PDB entry 3WO4 | X-ray diffraction, 3.10 A resolution | chains A and C of the 3 polymer chains in the assembly

== Chain A ==
Protein: Interleukin-18
From: Homo sapiens
UniProtKB: Q14116 (IL18_HUMAN); residues 1-157 here correspond to UniProt positions 37-193 (UniProt number = residue number + 36)
Chain sequence (157 residues; each row starts with the number of its first residue):
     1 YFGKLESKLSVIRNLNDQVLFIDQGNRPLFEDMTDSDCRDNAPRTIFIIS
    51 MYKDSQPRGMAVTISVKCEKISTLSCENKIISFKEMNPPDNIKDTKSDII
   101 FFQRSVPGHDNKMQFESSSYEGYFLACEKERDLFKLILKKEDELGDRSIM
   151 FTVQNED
UniProt features mapped onto this chain:
  - site: Asp35, Ser36 (Cleavage)
What the authors report for this chain:
  - conformationally variable residues (order/disorder transition): Asp35 to Asp40
  - mutagenesis - G108A, H109A, K112A: unchanged binding to Interleukin-18 receptor 1
  - mutagenesis - G145A, R147A, M150A: decreased binding to Interleukin-18 receptor accessory protein (chain C)

== Chain C ==
Protein: Interleukin-18 receptor accessory protein
From: Homo sapiens
UniProtKB: O95256 (I18RA_HUMAN); residues 15-356 here = UniProt positions 15-356
Chain sequence (344 residues; each row starts with the number of its first residue; note: 15 numbers in that range are skipped by the numbering (no residue carries them; nothing is unmodelled there); numbers below 1 keep their minus sign (Gly-2 is residue -2)):
    -2 GP
    15 ERIKGFNISGCSTKKLLWTYSTRSEEEFVLFCDLPEPQKSHFCHRNRLSP
    65 KQVPEHLPFMGSNDLSDVQWYQQPSNGDPLEDIRKSYPHIIQDKCTLHFL
   115 TPGVNNSGSYICRPKMIKSPYDVACCVKMILEVKPQTNASCEYSASHKQD
   165 LLLGSTGSISCPSLSCQSDAQSPAVTWYKNGKLLSVERSNRIVVDEVYDY
   215 HQGTYVCDYTQSDTVSSWTVRAVVQVRTIVGDTKLKPDILDPVEDTLEVE
   265 LGKPLTISCKARFGFERVFNPVIKWYIKDSDLEWEVSVPEAKSIKSTLKD
   315 EIIERNIILEKVTQRDLRRKFVCFVQNSIGNTTQSVQLKEKR
Unresolved in the structure: -2 to -1, 15-29, 55-101, 128-137
Sequence notes: expression tag (-2 to -1)
UniProt features mapped onto this chain:
  - glycosylation (N-linked (GlcNAc...) asparagine): Asn21, Asn119, Asn152, Asn345
  - mutagenesis: Glu15 to Pro176 (Impairs IL18 receptor signaling via NF-kappa-B), Leu167 (L167A: Decreases binding to the preformed binary complex of IL18 and IL18R1), Glu210 (E210A: Decreases binding to the preformed binary complex of IL18 and IL18R1. Impairs IL18 receptor signaling via NF-kappa-B; when associated with A-212 and A-214), Tyr212 (Y212A: Abolishes binding to the preformed binary complex of IL18 and IL18R1. Impairs IL18 receptor signaling via NF-kappa-B; when associated with A-210 and A-214), Tyr214 (Y214A: Decreases binding to the preformed binary complex of IL18 and IL18R1. Impairs IL18 receptor signaling via NF-kappa-B; when associated with A-210 and A-212), Lys313 (K313A: Decreases binding to the preformed binary complex of IL18 and IL18R1. Decreases IL18 receptor signaling via NF-kappa-B)
Cystine bridges: Cys46-Cys126, Cys155-Cys180, Cys175-Cys221, Cys273-Cys337
Covalent attachments: N-acetylglucosamine (NAG) linked to Asn119, Asn152, Asn345
What the authors report for this chain:
  - binding site for N-acetylglucosamine: Asp259
  - mutagenesis - E210A/Y212A/Y214A: abolished signaling with Interleukin-18 (chain A)
  - mutagenesis - E210A, Y212A, K313A: decreased signaling with Interleukin-18 (chain A)
  - mutagenesis - L167A, Y214A: decreased binding to Interleukin-18 (chain A)

== Interface between chain A and chain C ==
Contacting residue pairs (16):
  Val106(A) with Asp213(C)
  Pro107(A) with Asp213(C)
  Gly108(A) with Leu167(C); Val244(C)
  His109(A) with Gly168(C), hydrogen bond (side chain-backbone); Glu210(C), salt bridge; Val211(C), hydrogen bond (side chain-backbone); Tyr212(C)
  Asp110(A) with Lys313(C), salt bridge
  Lys112(A) with Glu210(C), salt bridge; Tyr212(C), hydrogen bond
  Gly145(A) with Tyr214(C)
  Arg147(A) with Glu210(C), salt bridge; Tyr212(C), hydrogen bond; Tyr214(C), hydrogen bond
  Met150(A) with Tyr212(C), hydrophobic
Other interface residues (no listed pair), chain A (11 interface residues in all): Leu15, Leu144
Other interface residues (no listed pair), chain C (10 interface residues in all): Leu312
From the paper, about this interface:
  - residue pairs: His109(A)-Tyr212(C) (pi stacking), His109(A)-Val211(C), Lys112(A)-Glu210(C), Lys112(A)-Tyr212(C)
  - interface residues, chain A: Asp110(A)
  - hot spots on chain A (mutagenesis) - G108A: abolished binding to Interleukin-18 receptor accessory protein (chain C)
  - hot spots on chain A (mutagenesis) - D110A: decreased binding to Interleukin-18 receptor accessory protein (chain C)
  - hot spots on chain C (mutagenesis) - K313A: decreased binding to IL-18/IL-18Ralpha complex

== In short ==
11 residues of chain A and 10 residues of chain C are in contact, with 5 hydrogen bonds and 4 salt bridges.
Among the polar pairs are His109(A)-Glu210(C), Asp110(A)-Lys313(C) and Lys112(A)-Glu210(C). The authors report
pi stacking between His109(A) and Tyr212(C); contacts between His109(A) and Val211(C), Lys112(A) and Glu210(C)
and Lys112(A) and Tyr212(C). The paper reports a binding site for N-acetylglucosamine at Asp259(C); G145A,
R147A and M150A of chain A, among others, reduce binding to Interleukin-18 receptor accessory protein (chain
C); 13 substitutions were tested in all.
Chain A is Interleukin-18 and chain C is Interleukin-18 receptor accessory protein, both from Homo sapiens;
the structure, Crystal structure of the IL-18 signaling ternary complex, was determined by X-ray diffraction
together with 3WO2 from the same study.
